5T61 - chains N and P of the 24 polymer chains in the assembly; structure by X-ray diffraction, 2.55 A resolution.

Chain N:
Molecule: Tungsten formylmethanofuran dehydrogenase subunit B
Source organism: Methanothermobacter sp. CaT2
Sequence (432 residues; each row starts with the number of its first residue):
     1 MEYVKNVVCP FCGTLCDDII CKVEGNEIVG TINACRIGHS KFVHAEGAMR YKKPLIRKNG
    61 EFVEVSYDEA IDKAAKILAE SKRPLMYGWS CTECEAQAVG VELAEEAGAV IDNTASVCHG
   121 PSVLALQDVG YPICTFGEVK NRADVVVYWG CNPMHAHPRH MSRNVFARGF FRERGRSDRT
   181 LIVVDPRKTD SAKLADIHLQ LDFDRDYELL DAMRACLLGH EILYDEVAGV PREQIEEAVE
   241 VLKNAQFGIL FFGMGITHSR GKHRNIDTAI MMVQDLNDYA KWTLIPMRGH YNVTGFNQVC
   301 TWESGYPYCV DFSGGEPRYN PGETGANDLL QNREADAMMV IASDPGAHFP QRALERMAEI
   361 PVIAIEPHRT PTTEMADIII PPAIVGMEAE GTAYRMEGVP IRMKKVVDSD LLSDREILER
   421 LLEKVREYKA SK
Unresolved in the structure: 431-432
Bound ions: 4Fe-4S cluster Fe: Cys-9, Cys-12, Cys-16, Cys-35; K+ site 1: Ser-40, Lys-41, Val-43 (shared with Glu-18(P) of chain P); tungsten ion: Cys-118 (together with hydrosulfuric acid, molybdopterin guanosine dinucleotide); K+ site 2: Glu-138 (shared with 2 residues of chain M); K+ site 3: Gly-305 (shared with 3 residues of chain M)
Residues lining bound ligands:
  - hydrosulfuric acid (H2S): Thr-114, Cys-118, Gly-289, His-290, Val-293
  - molybdopterin guanosine dinucleotide (MGD; 2-amino-5,6-dimercapto-7-methyl-3,7,8a,9-tetrahydro-8-oxa-1,3,9,10-tetraaza-anthracen-4-one guanosine dinucleotide), molecule 1: Phe-11, Cys-12, Ile-37, Cys-118, Trp-149, Gly-150, Cys-151, Asn-152, His-155, Ala-156, His-157, Val-184, Asp-185, Pro-186, Arg-187, Thr-189, Leu-201, Phe-203, Asp-204, Asp-206, Gly-253, Met-254, Gly-255, Ser-259, Gly-289, His-290
  - molybdopterin guanosine dinucleotide (MGD), molecule 2: Lys-41, Cys-91, Thr-92, Thr-114, Val-117, Cys-118, Met-254, His-258, His-290, Ile-341, Ala-342, Ser-343, Asp-344, Pro-345, His-348, Ile-365, Glu-366, Pro-367, His-368, Thr-370, Pro-382, Ala-383, Ile-384, Val-385, Asp-414
  - 4Fe-4S cluster (SF4): Cys-9, Phe-11, Cys-12, Thr-14, Leu-15, Cys-16, Ala-34, Cys-35, Gly-38, Pro-158, Arg-159

Chain P:
Molecule: Tungsten formylmethanofuran dehydrogenase subunit fwdD
Source organism: Methanothermobacter wolfeii
Sequence (130 residues; numbered 1 to 130; the number before each row is that of its first residue):
     1 MRVILNTGRT IWQGQAIESG KDLKMYVDAA AIIQMNPEMM KQLGIAEGDN VKVISEYGDV
    61 VVKAVEAKEP LPEGMVYIPM GPWANRVIRP YTDSTATPSF KNIPVEIIPT DEEVLDMPTL
   121 MKVYGKVGQI
Unresolved in the structure: 130
Bound ions: K+: Glu-18 (shared with Ser-40(N), Lys-41(N), Val-43(N) of chain N)
Residues lining bound ligands:
  - molybdopterin guanosine dinucleotide (MGD; 2-amino-5,6-dimercapto-7-methyl-3,7,8a,9-tetrahydro-8-oxa-1,3,9,10-tetraaza-anthracen-4-one guanosine dinucleotide), molecule 1: Asn-6, Thr-7, Gly-8, Arg-9, Thr-10, Ile-11, Gln-13, Gly-14, Ile-17, Tyr-77, Met-80, Lys-101, Asn-102
  - molybdopterin guanosine dinucleotide (MGD), molecule 2: Thr-7, Gly-8, Arg-9, Ile-17, Glu-18, Lys-21, Met-80, Ala-84, Asn-85, Ile-88, Phe-100, Lys-101

Interface between chain N and chain P:
Contacting residue pairs (116):
  Phe-11(N) with Glu-18(P)
  Arg-36(N) with Trp-12(P); Gln-15(P), hydrogen bond
  Ile-37(N) with Ile-11(P), hydrophobic; Gly-14(P)
  Ser-40(N) with Gln-15(P); Glu-18(P)
  Lys-41(N) with Glu-18(P)
  Ala-45(N) with Ser-19(P); Leu-23(P), hydrophobic
  Glu-46(N) with Leu-23(P)
  Gly-47(N) with Leu-23(P)
  Ala-48(N) with Ser-19(P); Asp-22(P)
  Met-49(N) with Asp-22(P), hydrogen bond (backbone-side chain)
  Arg-57(N) with Lys-126(P)
  Asn-59(N) with Gly-128(P)
  Ser-116(N) with Ala-96(P); Thr-97(P), hydrogen bond (backbone-side chain)
  Val-117(N) with Phe-100(P)
  Pro-121(N) with Thr-97(P)
  Leu-124(N) with Thr-95(P)
  Asn-152(N) with Glu-69(P), hydrogen bond
  His-155(N) with Thr-10(P); Ile-11(P), hydrogen bond (side chain-backbone); Glu-69(P), salt bridge
  Ala-156(N) with Arg-9(P)
  Pro-158(N) with Ile-11(P), hydrophobic
  Pro-186(N) with Pro-72(P)
  Arg-187(N) with Asn-6(P); Glu-69(P), salt bridge; Pro-70(P); Leu-71(P); Tyr-77(P), hydrogen bond
  Lys-188(N) with Glu-69(P); Pro-70(P), hydrogen bond (backbone-backbone)
  Thr-189(N) with Glu-69(P)
  Asp-190(N) with Glu-69(P), hydrogen bond (backbone-side chain)
  Lys-193(N) with Lys-68(P), hydrogen bond (side chain-backbone)
  Phe-203(N) with Ile-4(P), hydrophobic; Met-75(P), hydrophobic; Asn-102(P)
  Asp-204(N) with Asn-102(P), hydrogen bond
  Met-254(N) with Arg-9(P); Lys-101(P)
  His-258(N) with Thr-97(P); Phe-100(P); Lys-101(P), hydrogen bond
  Ser-259(N) with Asn-102(P)
  Lys-262(N) with Tyr-91(P), hydrogen bond (side chain-backbone); Thr-92(P); Asp-93(P), salt bridge; Thr-95(P); Thr-97(P), hydrogen bond (side chain-backbone); Pro-98(P); Ser-99(P), hydrogen bond
  His-263(N) with Thr-95(P)
  Pro-321(N) with Ser-94(P); Thr-95(P)
  Gly-322(N) with Ser-94(P); Thr-95(P); Ala-96(P)
  Gly-325(N) with Ala-96(P)
  Asn-327(N) with Ala-96(P); Pro-98(P)
  Asp-328(N) with Thr-92(P), hydrogen bond; Ala-96(P)
  Gln-331(N) with Pro-90(P), hydrogen bond (side chain-backbone)
  Asp-344(N) with Lys-21(P), salt bridge
  Ala-347(N) with Gly-81(P); Pro-82(P); Asn-85(P), hydrogen bond (backbone-side chain)
  His-348(N) with Tyr-26(P); Met-80(P); Gly-81(P); Asn-85(P); Phe-100(P)
  Phe-349(N) with Asn-85(P)
  Pro-350(N) with Asn-85(P); Ile-88(P), hydrophobic; Pro-90(P), hydrophobic; Pro-98(P), hydrophobic
  Gln-351(N) with Tyr-57(P); Asn-85(P), hydrogen bond (backbone-backbone); Arg-86(P), hydrogen bond (side chain-backbone); Val-87(P); Ile-88(P), hydrogen bond (side chain-backbone); Pro-90(P); Tyr-124(P)
  Arg-352(N) with Pro-90(P); Tyr-91(P)
  Leu-354(N) with Tyr-124(P), hydrophobic
  Met-357(N) with Lys-126(P)
  Ala-358(N) with Tyr-124(P); Gly-125(P); Lys-126(P); Val-127(P), hydrogen bond (backbone-backbone); Gln-129(P)
  Glu-359(N) with Gln-129(P), hydrogen bond (backbone-side chain)
  Ile-360(N) with Lys-126(P); Gln-129(P)
  Pro-361(N) with Gln-129(P)
  Arg-369(N) with Lys-21(P); Asp-22(P); Pro-118(P)
  Thr-370(N) with Lys-21(P); Met-117(P)
  Pro-371(N) with Lys-21(P); Met-117(P), hydrophobic; Met-121(P), hydrophobic
  Glu-374(N) with Met-117(P); Pro-118(P)
  Met-375(N) with Lys-126(P), hydrogen bond (backbone-side chain)
  Asp-377(N) with Lys-126(P), salt bridge; Gly-128(P); Gln-129(P), hydrogen bond (side chain-backbone)
Other interface residues (no listed pair), chain N (69 interface residues in all): Ala-115, Cys-118, Met-154, Gln-200, Gly-255, Thr-257, Tyr-308, Cys-309, Gly-346, Glu-355, Ala-376
Other interface residues (no listed pair), chain P (56 interface residues in all): Gln-13, Ile-17, Gln-34, Arg-89, Lys-122

Summary:
69 residues of chain N face 56 of chain P across their interface, with 24 hydrogen bonds and 5 salt bridges.
Among the polar pairs are His-155(N)/Glu-69(P), Arg-187(N)/Glu-69(P) and Lys-262(N)/Asp-93(P). Molybdopterin
guanosine dinucleotide is bound between chain N and chain P.
Chain N is Tungsten formylmethanofuran dehydrogenase subunit B (Methanothermobacter sp. CaT2) and chain P is
Tungsten formylmethanofuran dehydrogenase subunit fwdD (Methanothermobacter wolfeii); the structure,
Tungsten-containing formylmethanofuran dehydrogenase from methanothermobacter wolfeii, triclinic form at 2.55
A, was determined by X-ray diffraction, deposited together with 5T5I and 5T5M.
